8W1O - chains G and I of the 14 polymer chains in the assembly; structure by electron microscopy, 2.80 A resolution.

Chain G (and I):
Name: Core protein VP3
Organism: Bluetongue virus (serotype 1 / isolate South Africa)
Notes: chain I of this document is another copy of the same molecule, construct and numbering; everything in this record applies to it too
Reference sequence: Q1AE73 (Q1AE73_9REOV); residue numbers follow UniProt; this construct covers 1-901
Sequence (901 residues; each row starts with the number of its first residue):
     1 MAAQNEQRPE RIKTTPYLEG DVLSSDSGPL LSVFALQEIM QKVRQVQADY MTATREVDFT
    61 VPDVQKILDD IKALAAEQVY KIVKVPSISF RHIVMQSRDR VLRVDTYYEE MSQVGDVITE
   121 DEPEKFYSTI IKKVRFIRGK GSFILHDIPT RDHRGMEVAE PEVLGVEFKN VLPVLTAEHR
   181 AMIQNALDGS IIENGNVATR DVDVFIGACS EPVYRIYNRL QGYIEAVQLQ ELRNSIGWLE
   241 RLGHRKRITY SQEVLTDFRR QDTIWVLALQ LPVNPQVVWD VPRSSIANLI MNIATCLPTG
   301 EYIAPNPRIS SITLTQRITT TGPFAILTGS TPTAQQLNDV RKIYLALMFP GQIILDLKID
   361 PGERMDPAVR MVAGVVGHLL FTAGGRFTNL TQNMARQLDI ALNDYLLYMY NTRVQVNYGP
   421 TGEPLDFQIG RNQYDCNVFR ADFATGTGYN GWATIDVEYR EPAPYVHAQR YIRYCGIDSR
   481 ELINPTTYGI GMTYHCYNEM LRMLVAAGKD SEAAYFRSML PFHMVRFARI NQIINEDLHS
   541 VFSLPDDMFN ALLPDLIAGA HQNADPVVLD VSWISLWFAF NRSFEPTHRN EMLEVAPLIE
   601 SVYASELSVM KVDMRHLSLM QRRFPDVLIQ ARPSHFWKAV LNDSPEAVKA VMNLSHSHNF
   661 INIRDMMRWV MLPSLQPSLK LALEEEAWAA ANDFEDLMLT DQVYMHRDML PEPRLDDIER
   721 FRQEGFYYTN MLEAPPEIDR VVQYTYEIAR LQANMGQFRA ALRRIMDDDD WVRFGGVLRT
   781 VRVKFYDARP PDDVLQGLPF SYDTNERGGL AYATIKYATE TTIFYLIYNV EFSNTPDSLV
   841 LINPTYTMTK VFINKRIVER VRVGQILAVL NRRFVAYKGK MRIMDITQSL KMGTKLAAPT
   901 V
Not modelled in the structure: 1-25, 44-55 (chain I: 1-26)
From the paper describing this entry:
  - mutagenesis - R431F: abolished growth in response to reverse genetics method

How chain G and chain I interact:
Contacting residue pairs (45; chain G residue first):
  Ser27(G) - Met51(I)
  Gly28(G) - Gln47(I)
  Gly28(G) - Met51(I)
  Pro29(G) - Gln47(I)  hydrogen bond (backbone-side chain)
  Pro29(G) - Tyr50(I)  hydrophobic
  Leu31(G) - Val46(I)  hydrophobic
  Leu36(G) - Leu36(I)  hydrophobic
  Leu36(G) - Ile39(I)
  Leu36(G) - Val43(I)  hydrophobic
  Gln37(G) - Leu30(I)  hydrogen bond (side chain-backbone)
  Ile39(G) - Ile39(I)  hydrophobic
  Ile39(G) - Val46(I)  hydrophobic
  Met40(G) - Ala35(I)  hydrophobic
  Met40(G) - Ile39(I)  hydrophobic
  Val43(G) - Lys42(I)
  Ala304(G) - Arg364(I)
  Pro305(G) - Arg364(I)
  Asn306(G) - Arg364(I)
  Asn306(G) - Met365(I)  hydrogen bond (side chain-backbone)
  Pro307(G) - Arg364(I)
  Arg308(G) - Asp366(I)  salt bridge
  Ile309(G) - Pro367(I)  hydrophobic
  Ser311(G) - Thr321(I)
  Ile312(G) - Ile326(I)  hydrophobic
  Ile312(G) - Tyr408(I)  hydrogen bond (backbone-side chain)
  Gln316(G) - Thr319(I)
  Gln316(G) - Thr320(I)
  Gln316(G) - Thr321(I)  hydrogen bond (side chain-backbone)
  Arg317(G) - Thr319(I)
  Arg317(G) - Thr320(I)
  Ile318(G) - Thr319(I)
  Thr319(G) - Thr319(I)
  Arg413(G) - Arg413(I)
  Arg431(G) - Thr412(I)  hydrogen bond (side chain-backbone)
  Ile490(G) - Arg370(I)
  Ile490(G) - Ile400(I)  hydrophobic
  Val505(G) - Tyr410(I)
  Val505(G) - Thr412(I)  hydrogen bond (backbone-side chain)
  Asp510(G) - Met409(I)
  Asp510(G) - Asn411(I)
  Ala514(G) - Tyr408(I)
  Ala514(G) - Met409(I)  hydrophobic
  Arg517(G) - Leu407(I)
  Arg517(G) - Tyr410(I)
  Val901(G) - Pro361(I)
Interface residues without a listed pair, chain G (35 interface residues in all): Asp26, Val33, Phe34, Thr313, Thr486, Ser511
Interface residues without a listed pair, chain I (36 interface residues in all): Pro29, Leu31, Gly322, Ile359, Glu363, Val369, Asp404, Tyr418

Summary:
Chain G and chain I form an interface of 35 and 36 residues respectively, with 7 hydrogen bonds and 1 salt
bridge. Among the polar pairs are Arg308(G)-Asp366(I), Pro29(G)-Gln47(I) and Gln37(G)-Leu30(I). From the
paper: R431F of chain G abolishes growth in response to reverse genetics method.
Both chains are Core protein VP3 (Bluetongue virus (serotype 1 / isolate South Africa)). Entry 8W1O (Cryo-EM
structure of BTV virion) was determined by electron microscopy together with 8W12, 8W19, 8W1C, 8W1R and 8W1S
from the same study.
